PDB entry 1GJD | X-ray diffraction, 1.75 A resolution | chains A and B

== Chain A ==
Protein: Urokinase-type plasminogen activator
Organism: Homo sapiens
Notes: fragment: short chain
Reference sequence: P00749 (UROK_HUMAN); residues 1-23 here correspond to UniProt positions 156-178 (UniProt number = residue number + 155)
Sequence (23 residues; each row starts with the number of its first residue):
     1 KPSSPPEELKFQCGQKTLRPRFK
Not modelled in the structure: 1-4, 18-23
Swiss-Prot annotation at these positions:
  - site: Phe22, Lys23 (Cleavage)
  - modified residue: Ser3 (Phosphoserine)

== Chain B ==
Protein: Urokinase-type plasminogen activator
Organism: Homo sapiens
Notes: EC 3.4.21.73; fragment: catalytic domain; engineered mutation(s): N145A
Reference sequence: P00749 (UROK_HUMAN); the construct lacks a stretch of the UniProt sequence and is renumbered around it, so the offset changes along the chain: 16-37 = UniProt 179-200; 38-60 = UniProt 205-227; 63-97 = UniProt 234-268; 98-110 = UniProt 271-283; 5 more segments
Sequence (253 residues; numbered 16 to 250 plus 19 insertion-coded residues; 1 number in that range is skipped by the numbering (no residue carries it; nothing is unmodelled there); the number before each row is that of its first residue; a row labelled like 37A-37D holds insertion residues (37A, then the next letters in order)):
    16 IIGGEFTTIENQPWFAAIYRRH
37A-37D RGGS
    38 VTYVCGGSLMSPCWVISATHCFI
60A-60C DYP
    61 KK
   62A E
    63 DYIVYLGRSRLNSNTQGEMKFEVENLILHKDYSAD
97A-97B TL
    98 AHHNDIALLKIRS
110A-110D KEGR
   111 CAQPSRTIQTICLPSMYNDPQFGTSCEITGFGKEASTDYLYPEQLKMTVV
   161 KLISHRECQQ
170A-170B PH
   171 YYGSEVTTKMLCAAD
185A-185B PQ
   186 WKTDSCQGDSGGPLVCSLQGRMTLTGIVSWGR
   219 GCALK
  223A D
   224 KPGVYTRVSHFLPWIRSHTKEENGLAL
Not modelled in the structure: 243-250
Construct notes: conflict Ala145 (Asn322 in P00749)
Cystine bridges: Cys42-Cys58, Cys50-Cys111, Cys136-Cys201, Cys168-Cys182, Cys191-Cys220
Ligand contacts: 136 (N-(4-carbamimidoyl-3-choro-phenyl)-2-hydroxy-3-iodo-5-methyl-benzamide): Val41, Cys42, His57, Asp189, Ser190, Cys191, Gln192, Gly193, Asp194, Ser195, Val213, Ser214, Trp215, Gly216, Arg217, Gly219, Cys220, Pro225, Gly226, Val227
Swiss-Prot annotation at these positions:
  - active site (Charge relay system): His57, Asp102, Ser195
  - modified residue: Ser146 (Phosphoserine)
What the authors report for this chain:
  - binding site for 136: Gly193, Ser195

== Interface between chain A and chain B ==
Contacting residue pairs - 29 pairs, chain A then chain B:
  Glu7(A) - Gln113(B)
  Glu7(A) - Pro114(B)
  Lys10(A) - Pro114(B)
  Phe11(A) - Leu46(B)  hydrophobic
  Phe11(A) - Pro49(B)  hydrophobic
  Phe11(A) - Ala112(B)
  Phe11(A) - Gln113(B)
  Phe11(A) - Pro114(B)
  Phe11(A) - Ile118(B)
  Phe11(A) - Gln119(B)
  Phe11(A) - Thr120(B)
  Gln12(A) - Gln119(B)  hydrogen bond (backbone-side chain)
  Cys13(A) - Thr120(B)
  Cys13(A) - Ile121(B)
  Cys13(A) - Cys122(B)  disulfide
  Gly14(A) - Trp29(B)
  Gly14(A) - Thr120(B)  hydrogen bond (backbone-backbone)
  Gly14(A) - Ile121(B)
  Gly14(A) - Cys122(B)
  Gly14(A) - Met207(B)
  Gln15(A) - Pro28(B)
  Gln15(A) - Trp29(B)
  Gln15(A) - Gln119(B)  hydrogen bond (backbone-side chain)
  Lys16(A) - Glu25(B)
  Lys16(A) - Asn26(B)  hydrogen bond (side chain-backbone)
  Lys16(A) - Gln27(B)
  Lys16(A) - Trp29(B)
  Lys16(A) - Glu137(B)  salt bridge
  Thr17(A) - Arg116(B)
Interface residues without a listed pair, chain A (10 interface residues in all): Glu8
Cross-chain cystine bridges: Cys13(A)-Cys122(B)

== Overview ==
Chain A and chain B form an interface of 10 and 18 residues respectively; the contacts include 1 disulfide
bond, 4 hydrogen bonds and 1 salt bridge. Polar pairs include Lys16(A)-Glu137(B), Gln12(A)-Gln119(B) and
Gln15(A)-Gln119(B). Ligands of chain B: compound 136. The paper reports a binding site for 136 at Gly193(B)
and Ser195(B).
Chain A is Urokinase-type plasminogen activator and chain B is Urokinase-type plasminogen activator, both from
Homo sapiens; the structure, Engineering inhibitors highly selective for the S1 sites of SER190 trypsin-like
serine protease drug targets, was determined by X-ray diffraction (same publication as 1GJ4, 1GJ5, 1GJ7, 1GJ8,
1GJ9, 1GJA, 1GJB and 1GJC).
